3FDE - chains A and D of the 3 polymer chains in the assembly; structure by X-ray diffraction, 1.41 A resolution.

== Chain A ==
Molecule: E3 ubiquitin-protein ligase UHRF1
From: Mus musculus
Notes: EC 6.3.2.-; fragment: YDG domain:
Reference sequence: Q8VDF2 (UHRF1_MOUSE); residue numbers follow UniProt; this construct covers 419-628
Chain sequence (212 residues; row label = number of the first residue in the row):
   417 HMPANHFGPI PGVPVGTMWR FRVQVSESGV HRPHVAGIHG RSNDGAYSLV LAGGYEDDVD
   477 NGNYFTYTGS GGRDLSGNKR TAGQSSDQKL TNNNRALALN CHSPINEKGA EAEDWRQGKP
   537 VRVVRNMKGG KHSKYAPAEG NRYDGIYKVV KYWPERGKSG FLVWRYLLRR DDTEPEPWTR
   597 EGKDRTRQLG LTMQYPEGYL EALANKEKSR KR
Disordered / not traced: 627-628
Construct notes: expression tag (417-418)
What the authors report for this chain:
  - binding site for the 12-nt DNA strand (chain D): Val451, Arg496
  - contacts within the chain: Val451-Arg496 (hydrophobic contact)
  - specificity-determining residues: Ser486, Asn494

== Chain D ==
Molecule: 12-nt DNA strand
Sequence (12 nucleotides; each row starts with the number of its first residue):
   402 CCATGCGCTG AC
Modified positions: 5CM (5-methyl-2'-deoxy-cytidine-5'-monophosphate) at position 407

== Interface between chain A and chain D ==
Residue-residue contacts (34):
  Phe437(A) - DC409(D)  phosphate contact
  Phe437(A) - DT410(D)  phosphate contact
  Arg438(A) - DG408(D)  sugar contact
  Arg438(A) - DC409(D)  hydrogen bond to the phosphate
  His450(A) - DG406(D)  base contact
  His450(A) - DG408(D)  sugar contact
  Val451(A) - DG406(D)  base contact
  Val451(A) - 5CM_407(D)  sugar contact
  Val451(A) - DG408(D)  sugar contact
  Ala452(A) - DG406(D)  phosphate contact
  Ala452(A) - 5CM_407(D)  phosphate contact
  Gly453(A) - 5CM_407(D)  hydrogen bond to the phosphate
  Val466(A) - 5CM_407(D)  base contact
  Leu467(A) - 5CM_407(D)  base contact
  Ala468(A) - 5CM_407(D)  hydrogen bond to the base
  Ala468(A) - DG408(D)  phosphate contact
  Gly469(A) - 5CM_407(D)  hydrogen bond to the base
  Gly470(A) - 5CM_407(D)  hydrogen bond to the base
  Tyr471(A) - 5CM_407(D)  hydrogen bond to the phosphate
  Asp474(A) - 5CM_407(D)  hydrogen bond to the base
  Tyr483(A) - 5CM_407(D)  base contact
  Thr484(A) - 5CM_407(D)  hydrogen bond to the base
  Gly485(A) - 5CM_407(D)  base contact
  Ser486(A) - DG406(D)  hydrogen bond to the phosphate
  Ser486(A) - 5CM_407(D)  phosphate contact
  Gly487(A) - DG406(D)  phosphate contact
  Arg489(A) - 5CM_407(D)  salt bridge to the phosphate
  Leu491(A) - DG406(D)  base contact
  Lys495(A) - DG406(D)  base contact
  Arg496(A) - DG406(D)  hydrogen bond to the base
  Arg496(A) - DG408(D)  base contact
  Thr497(A) - 5CM_407(D)  sugar contact
  Asn508(A) - DT405(D)  sugar contact
  Lys544(A) - DG408(D)  salt bridge to the phosphate
Also at the interface, not in a pair above, chain A (27 interface residues in all): Ile454, Asn542

== Summary ==
The interface between chain A and chain D involves 27 residues on one side and 6 on the other, with 10
hydrogen bonds and 2 salt bridges. Polar contacts include Ala468(A)-5CM_407(D), Gly469(A)-5CM_407(D) and
Gly470(A)-5CM_407(D). The paper reports a binding site for the 12-nt DNA strand (chain D) at Val451(A) and
Arg496(A); specificity determinants Ser486(A) and Asn494(A).
Here chain A is E3 ubiquitin-protein ligase UHRF1 (Mus musculus) and chain D is a 12-nt DNA strand. Entry 3FDE
(Mouse UHRF1 SRA domain bound with hemi-methylated CpG DNA, crystal structure in space group C222(1) at ...)
was determined by X-ray diffraction together with 3F8I and 3F8J from the same study.
